PDB entry 7W0E | electron microscopy, 4.03 A resolution (low resolution: residue-level contacts below are approximate; hydrogen-bond / salt-bridge calls are withheld) | chains D and A of the 4 polymer chains in the assembly

[Chain D]
Molecule: dsRNA
Sequence (53 nucleotides; row label = number of the first residue in the row; numbering starts at 0):
     0 AGAGACUUGGGCAAUGUGACUGCUGAUCAGCAGUCACAUUGCCCAAGUCU
    50 CUU
Disordered / not traced: 0
Bound ions: Mg2+: G32 (shared with Asp-1368(A) of chain A)

[Chain A]
Name: Dicer-2, isoform A
Organism: Drosophila melanogaster
Notes: EC 3.1.21.1, 3.1.26.-, 3.1.26.3, 3.6.1.3
UniProtKB: A1ZAW0 (A1ZAW0_DROME); numbering as in UniProt (aligned over 1-1722)
Sequence (1722 residues; each row starts with the number of its first residue):
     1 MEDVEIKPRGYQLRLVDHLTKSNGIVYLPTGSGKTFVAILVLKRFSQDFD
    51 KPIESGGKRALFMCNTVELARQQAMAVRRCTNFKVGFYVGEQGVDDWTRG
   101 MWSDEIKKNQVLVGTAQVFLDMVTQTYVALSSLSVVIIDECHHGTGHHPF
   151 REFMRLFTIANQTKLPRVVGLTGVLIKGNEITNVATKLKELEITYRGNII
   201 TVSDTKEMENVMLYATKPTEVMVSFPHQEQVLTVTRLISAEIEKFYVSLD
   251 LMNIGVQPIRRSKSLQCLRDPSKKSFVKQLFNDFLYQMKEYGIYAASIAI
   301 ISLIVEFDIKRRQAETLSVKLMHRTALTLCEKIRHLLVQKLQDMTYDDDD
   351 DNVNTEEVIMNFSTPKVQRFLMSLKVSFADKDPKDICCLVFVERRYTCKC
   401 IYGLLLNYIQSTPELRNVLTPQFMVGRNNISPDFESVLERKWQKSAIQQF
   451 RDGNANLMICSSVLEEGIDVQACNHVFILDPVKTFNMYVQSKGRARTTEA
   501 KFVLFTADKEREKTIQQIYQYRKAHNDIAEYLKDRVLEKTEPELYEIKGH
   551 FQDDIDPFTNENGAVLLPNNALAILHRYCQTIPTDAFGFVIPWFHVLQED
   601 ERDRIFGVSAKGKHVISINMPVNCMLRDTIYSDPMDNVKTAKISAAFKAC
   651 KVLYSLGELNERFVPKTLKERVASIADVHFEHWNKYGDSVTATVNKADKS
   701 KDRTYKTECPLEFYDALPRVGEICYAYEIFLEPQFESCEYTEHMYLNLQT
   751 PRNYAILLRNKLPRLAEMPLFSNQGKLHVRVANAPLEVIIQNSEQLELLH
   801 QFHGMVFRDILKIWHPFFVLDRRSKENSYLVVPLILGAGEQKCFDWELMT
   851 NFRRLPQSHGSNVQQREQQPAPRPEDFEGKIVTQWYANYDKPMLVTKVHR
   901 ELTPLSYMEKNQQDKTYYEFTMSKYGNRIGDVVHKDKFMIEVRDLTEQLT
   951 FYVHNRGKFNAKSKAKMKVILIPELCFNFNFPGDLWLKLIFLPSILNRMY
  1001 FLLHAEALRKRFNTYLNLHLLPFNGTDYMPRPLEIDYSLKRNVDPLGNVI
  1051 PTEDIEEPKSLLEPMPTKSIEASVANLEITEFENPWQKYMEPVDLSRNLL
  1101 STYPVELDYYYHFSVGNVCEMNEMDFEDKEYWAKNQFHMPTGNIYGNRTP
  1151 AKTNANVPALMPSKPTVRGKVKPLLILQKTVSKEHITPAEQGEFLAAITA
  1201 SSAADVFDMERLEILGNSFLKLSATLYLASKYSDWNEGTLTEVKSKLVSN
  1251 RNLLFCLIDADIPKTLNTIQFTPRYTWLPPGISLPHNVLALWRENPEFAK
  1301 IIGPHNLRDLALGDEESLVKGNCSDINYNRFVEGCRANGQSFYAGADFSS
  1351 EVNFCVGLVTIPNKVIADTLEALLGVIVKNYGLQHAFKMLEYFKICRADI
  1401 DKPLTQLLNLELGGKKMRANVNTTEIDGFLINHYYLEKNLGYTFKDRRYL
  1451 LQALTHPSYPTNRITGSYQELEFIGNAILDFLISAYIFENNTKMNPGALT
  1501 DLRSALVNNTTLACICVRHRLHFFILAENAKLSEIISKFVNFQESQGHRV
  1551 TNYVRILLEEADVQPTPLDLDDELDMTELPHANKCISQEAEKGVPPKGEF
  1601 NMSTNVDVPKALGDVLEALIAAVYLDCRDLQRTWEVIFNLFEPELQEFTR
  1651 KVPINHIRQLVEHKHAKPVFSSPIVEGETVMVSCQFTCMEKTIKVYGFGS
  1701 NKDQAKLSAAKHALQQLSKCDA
Disordered / not traced: 1, 1041-1168, 1553-1601, 1720-1722
Sequence notes: engineered mutation Asn-1217 (Asp in A1ZAW0), Asn-1476 (Asp in A1ZAW0)
Bound ions: Mg2+ site 1: Asp-1368 (shared with G32(D) of chain D); Mg2+ site 2: Asp-1614 (shared with 1 residue of chain C)
Residues lining bound ligands: ADP (adenosine-5'-diphosphate): Glu-5, Ile-6, Lys-7, Pro-8, Arg-9, Gln-12, Pro-29, Thr-30, Gly-31, Ser-32, Gly-33, Lys-34, Thr-35, Phe-36, Arg-79, Tyr-214, Asp-469
What the authors report for this chain:
  - binding site for dsRNA (chain D): Arg-1658, Lys-1702
  - binding site for dsRNA: Lys-1706
  - conformationally variable residues (domain motion): Gln-580
  - mutagenesis - D1217N/D1476N: abolished catalytic activity

[How chain D and chain A interact]
Pairs across the interface - 89 pairs, chain D then chain A:
  U7(D) / Ser-264(A)
  U7(D) / Gln-266(A)
  U7(D) / Val-638(A)
  G8(D) / Ser-262(A)
  G8(D) / Lys-263(A)
  G8(D) / Ser-264(A)
  G8(D) / Leu-265(A)
  G8(D) / Gln-266(A)
  G9(D) / Ser-262(A)
  G9(D) / Arg-269(A)
  C11(D) / Gln-279(A)
  C11(D) / Glu-393(A)
  C11(D) / Arg-394(A)
  A12(D) / Glu-393(A)
  A12(D) / Arg-394(A)
  A12(D) / Arg-395(A)
  A12(D) / Ser-462(A)
  A13(D) / Arg-395(A)
  A13(D) / Val-425(A)
  A13(D) / Gly-426(A)
  A13(D) / Asn-428(A)
  A13(D) / Ser-461(A)
  A13(D) / Val-463(A)
  U14(D) / Asn-65(A)
  U14(D) / Thr-66(A)
  U14(D) / Gly-426(A)
  U14(D) / Arg-427(A)
  U14(D) / Val-463(A)
  G15(D) / Asn-65(A)
  G15(D) / Thr-66(A)
  G15(D) / Val-67(A)
  G15(D) / Gln-117(A)
  G15(D) / Arg-427(A)
  U16(D) / Gly-90(A)
  U16(D) / Gln-117(A)
  G17(D) / Gly-90(A)
  G17(D) / Glu-91(A)
  G17(D) / Asp-95(A)
  G17(D) / Arg-577(A)
  A18(D) / Asp-95(A)
  U20(D) / Asn-1462(A)
  G21(D) / Pro-1457(A)
  G21(D) / Ser-1458(A)
  G21(D) / Asn-1462(A)
  C22(D) / His-1456(A)
  C22(D) / Pro-1457(A)
  C22(D) / Asn-1529(A)
  U23(D) / Lys-1531(A)
  G24(D) / Lys-1531(A)
  G24(D) / Asn-1701(A)
  A25(D) / Asn-1701(A)
  A25(D) / Lys-1702(A)
  U26(D) / Lys-1702(A)
  C30(D) / Ser-1245(A)
  C30(D) / Ser-1249(A)
  A31(D) / Asn-1217(A)
  A31(D) / Lys-1221(A)
  A31(D) / Asn-1250(A)
  G32(D) / Ile-1214(A)
  G32(D) / Asn-1217(A)
  G32(D) / Asn-1250(A)
  G32(D) / Thr-1500(A)
  G32(D) / Arg-1503(A)
  U33(D) / Glu-1210(A)
  U33(D) / Pro-1496(A)
  U33(D) / Gly-1497(A)
  U33(D) / Thr-1500(A)
  C34(D) / Gly-1497(A)
  C34(D) / Arg-1658(A)
  C34(D) / Glu-1662(A)
  A35(D) / Glu-1662(A)
  C36(D) / Lys-1664(A)
  C42(D) / Gln-948(A)
  C42(D) / Arg-956(A)
  C43(D) / Lys-958(A)
  A44(D) / Lys-958(A)
  A44(D) / Ala-961(A)
  A45(D) / Ala-961(A)
  C50(D) / Tyr-889(A)
  U51(D) / Lys-924(A)
  U51(D) / Tyr-925(A)
  U51(D) / Val-969(A)
  U52(D) / Asn-911(A)
  U52(D) / Gln-912(A)
  U52(D) / Tyr-925(A)
  U52(D) / Lys-968(A)
  U52(D) / Val-969(A)
  U52(D) / Ile-970(A)
  U52(D) / Leu-971(A)
Other interface residues (no listed pair), chain D (34 interface residues in all): G10, C41
Other interface residues (no listed pair), chain A (83 interface residues in all): Glu-68, Val-89, Val-94, Thr-115, Ser-275, Asp-283, Tyr-886, Tyr-917, Phe-920, Val-953, Asn-955, Lys-962, Met-967, Lys-1246, Val-1248, Asp-1368, Arg-1463, Asp-1501, Leu-1532, Val-1661, Pro-1673, Ser-1700

[Overview]
34 residues of chain D face 83 of chain A across their interface. Bound to chain A: ADP. Asp-1368(A) and
G32(D) coordinate Mg2+ site 1. The paper reports a binding site for dsRNA (chain D) at Arg-1658(A) and
Lys-1702(A); D1217N/D1476N of chain A abolish catalytic activity.
Here chain D is dsRNA and chain A is Dicer-2, isoform A (Drosophila melanogaster). Entry 7W0E
(dmDicer2-LoqsPD-dsRNA Active-dicing status) was determined by electron microscopy (same publication as 7W0A,
7W0B, 7W0C, 7W0D and 7W0F).
